5NWT - chains C and D of the 6 polymer chains in the assembly; structure by X-ray diffraction, 3.76 A resolution.

== Chain C ==
Molecule: DNA-directed RNA polymerase subunit beta
From: Escherichia coli (strain K12)
Notes: EC 2.7.7.6
UniProtKB: P0A8V2 (RPOB_ECOLI); residue numbers follow UniProt; this construct covers 1-1342
Chain sequence (1342 residues; each row starts with the number of its first residue):
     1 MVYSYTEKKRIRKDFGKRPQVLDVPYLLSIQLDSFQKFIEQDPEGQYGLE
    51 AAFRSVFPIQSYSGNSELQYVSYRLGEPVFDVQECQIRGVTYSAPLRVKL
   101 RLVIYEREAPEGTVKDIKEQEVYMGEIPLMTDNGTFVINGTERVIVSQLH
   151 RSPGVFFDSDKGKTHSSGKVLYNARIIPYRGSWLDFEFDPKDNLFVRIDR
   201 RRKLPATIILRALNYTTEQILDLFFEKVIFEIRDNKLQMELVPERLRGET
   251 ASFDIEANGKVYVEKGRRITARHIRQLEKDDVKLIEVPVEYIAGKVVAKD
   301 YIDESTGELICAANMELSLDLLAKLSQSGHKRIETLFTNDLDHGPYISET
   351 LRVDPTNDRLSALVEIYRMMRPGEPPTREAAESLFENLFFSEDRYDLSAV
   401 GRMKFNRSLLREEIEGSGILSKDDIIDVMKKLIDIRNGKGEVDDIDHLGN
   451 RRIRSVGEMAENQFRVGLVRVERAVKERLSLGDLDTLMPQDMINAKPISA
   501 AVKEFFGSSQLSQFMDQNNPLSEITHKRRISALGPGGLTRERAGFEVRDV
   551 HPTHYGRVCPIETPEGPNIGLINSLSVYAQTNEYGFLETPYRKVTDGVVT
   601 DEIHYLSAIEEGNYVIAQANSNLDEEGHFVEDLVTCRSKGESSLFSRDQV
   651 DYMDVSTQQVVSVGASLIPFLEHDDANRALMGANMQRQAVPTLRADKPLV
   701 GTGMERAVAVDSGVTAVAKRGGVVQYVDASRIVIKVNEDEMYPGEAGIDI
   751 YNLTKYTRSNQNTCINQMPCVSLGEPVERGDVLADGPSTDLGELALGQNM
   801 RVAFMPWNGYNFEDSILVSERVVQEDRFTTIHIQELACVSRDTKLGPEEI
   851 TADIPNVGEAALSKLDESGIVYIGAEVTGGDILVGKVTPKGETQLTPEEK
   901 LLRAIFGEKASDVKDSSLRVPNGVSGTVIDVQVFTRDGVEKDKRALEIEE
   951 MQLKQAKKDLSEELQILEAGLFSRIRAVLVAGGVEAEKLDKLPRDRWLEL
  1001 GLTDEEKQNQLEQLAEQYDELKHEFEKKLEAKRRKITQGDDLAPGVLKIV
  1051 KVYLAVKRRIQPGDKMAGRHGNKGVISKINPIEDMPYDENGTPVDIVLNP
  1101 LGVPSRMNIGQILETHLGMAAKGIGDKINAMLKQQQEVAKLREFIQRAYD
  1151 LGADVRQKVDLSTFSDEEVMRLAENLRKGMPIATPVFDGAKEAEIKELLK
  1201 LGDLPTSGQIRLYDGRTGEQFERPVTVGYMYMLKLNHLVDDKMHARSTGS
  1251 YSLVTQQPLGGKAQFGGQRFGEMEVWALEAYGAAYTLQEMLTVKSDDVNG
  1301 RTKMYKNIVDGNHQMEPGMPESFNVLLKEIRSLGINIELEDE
Disordered / not traced: 1-2, 984-1004, 1342
UniProt features mapped onto this chain:
  - modified residue (N6-acetyllysine): Lys1022, Lys1200
  - mutagenesis: Ile561 (I561S: Resistant to antibiotics salinamide A and B), Ile569 (I569S: Resistant to antibiotics salinamide A and B), Ala665 (A665E: Resistant to antibiotics salinamide A and B), Asp675 (D675A/G: Resistant to antibiotics salinamide A and B), Asn677 (N677H/K: Resistant to antibiotics salinamide A and B), Leu680 (L680M: Resistant to antibiotics salinamide A and B), Glu813 (E813K: Disrupts the enzyme's active center)

== Chain D ==
Molecule: DNA-directed RNA polymerase subunit beta'
From: Escherichia coli (strain K12)
Notes: EC 2.7.7.6
UniProtKB: P0A8T7 (RPOC_ECOLI); numbering as in UniProt (aligned over 1-1407)
Chain sequence (1407 residues; numbered 1 to 1407; the number before each row is that of its first residue):
     1 MKDLLKFLKAQTKTEEFDAIKIALASPDMIRSWSFGEVKKPETINYRTFK
    51 PERDGLFCARIFGPVKDYECLCGKYKRLKHRGVICEKCGVEVTQTKVRRE
   101 RMGHIELASPTAHIWFLKSLPSRIGLLLDMPLRDIERVLYFESYVVIEGG
   151 MTNLERQQILTEEQYLDALEEFGDEFDAKMGAEAIQALLKSMDLEQECEQ
   201 LREELNETNSETKRKKLTKRIKLLEAFVQSGNKPEWMILTVLPVLPPDLR
   251 PLVPLDGGRFATSDLNDLYRRVINRNNRLKRLLDLAAPDIIVRNEKRMLQ
   301 EAVDALLDNGRRGRAITGSNKRPLKSLADMIKGKQGRFRQNLLGKRVDYS
   351 GRSVITVGPYLRLHQCGLPKKMALELFKPFIYGKLELRGLATTIKAAKKM
   401 VEREEAVVWDILDEVIREHPVLLNRAPTLHRLGIQAFEPVLIEGKAIQLH
   451 PLVCAAYNADFDGDQMAVHVPLTLEAQLEARALMMSTNNILSPANGEPII
   501 VPSQDVVLGLYYMTRDCVNAKGEGMVLTGPKEAERLYRSGLASLHARVKV
   551 RITEYEKDANGELVAKTSLKDTTVGRAILWMIVPKGLPYSIVNQALGKKA
   601 ISKMLNTCYRILGLKPTVIFADQIMYTGFAYAARSGASVGIDDMVIPEKK
   651 HEIISEAEAEVAEIQEQFQSGLVTAGERYNKVIDIWAAANDRVSKAMMDN
   701 LQTETVINRDGQEEKQVSFNSIYMMADSGARGSAAQIRQLAGMRGLMAKP
   751 DGSIIETPITANFREGLNVLQYFISTHGARKGLADTALKTANSGYLTRRL
   801 VDVAQDLVVTEDDCGTHEGIMMTPVIEGGDVKEPLRDRVLGRVTAEDVLK
   851 PGTADILVPRNTLLHEQWCDLLEENSVDAVKVRSVVSCDTDFGVCAHCYG
   901 RDLARGHIINKGEAIGVIAAQSIGEPGTQLTMRTFHIGGAASRAAAESSI
   951 QVKNKGSIKLSNVKSVVNSSGKLVITSRNTELKLIDEFGRTKESYKVPYG
  1001 AVLAKGDGEQVAGGETVANWDPHTMPVITEVSGFVRFTDMIDGQTITRQT
  1051 DELTGLSSLVVLDSAERTAGGKDLRPALKIVDAQGNDVLIPGTDMPAQYF
  1101 LPGKAIVQLEDGVQISSGDTLARIPQESGGTKDITGGLPRVADLFEARRP
  1151 KEPAILAEISGIVSFGKETKGKRRLVITPVDGSDPYEEMIPKWRQLNVFE
  1201 GERVERGDVISDGPEAPHDILRLRGVHAVTRYIVNEVQDVYRLQGVKIND
  1251 KHIEVIVRQMLRKATIVNAGSSDFLEGEQVEYSRVKIANRELEANGKVGA
  1301 TYSRDLLGITKASLATESFISAASFQETTRVLTEAAVAGKRDELRGLKEN
  1351 VIVGRLIPAGTGYAYHQDRMRRRAAGEAPAAPQVTAEDASASLAELLNAG
  1401 LGGSDNE
Disordered / not traced: 932-949, 1377-1407
UniProt features mapped onto this chain:
  - binding site (Zn(2+)): Cys70, Cys72, Cys85, Cys88, Cys814, Cys888, Cys895, Cys898
  - binding site (Mg(2+)): Asp460, Asp462, Asp464
  - modified residue: Lys983 (N6-acetyllysine)
  - mutagenesis: Gln504 (Q504P: Resistant to antibiotics salinamide A and B), Asn690 (N690D: Resistant to antibiotics salinamide A and B), Met697 (M697V: Resistant to antibiotics salinamide A and B), Ala735 (A735T: Resistant to antibiotics salinamide A and B), Arg738 (R738C/H/P/S: Resistant to antibiotics salinamide A and B), Ala748 (A748E: Resistant to antibiotics salinamide A and B), Pro758 (P758S/T: Resistant to antibiotics salinamide A and B), Phe763 (F763C: Resistant to antibiotics salinamide A and B), Ser775 (S775A: Resistant to antibiotics salinamide A and B), Ala779 (A779T/V: Resistant to antibiotics salinamide A and B), Arg780 (R780C: Resistant to antibiotics salinamide A and B), Gly782 (G782A/C: Resistant to antibiotics salinamide A and B), 1 further mutagenesis entry in UniProt
Ion coordination: Zn2+ site 1: Cys70, Cys85; Mg2+ near Asp462 (its only coordinating residue here); Zn2+ site 2: Cys814, Cys888, Cys895

== How chain C and chain D interact ==
Contacting residue pairs - 215 pairs, chain C then chain D:
  Asp549(C) with Pro750(D); His777(D), salt bridge
  Val550(C) with His777(D)
  His551(C) with Phe773(D)
  Pro552(C) with Phe773(D)
  Tyr555(C) with Phe773(D)
  Pro560(C) with Phe773(D), hydrophobic; Thr776(D), hydrogen bond (backbone-side chain)
  Ile561(C) with Tyr772(D), hydrophobic; Thr776(D)
  Asn620(C) with Asn768(D)
  Val660(C) with Phe773(D), hydrophobic
  Leu671(C) with Tyr772(D), hydrogen bond (backbone-side chain)
  Glu672(C) with Gly766(D); Leu767(D); Tyr772(D)
  His673(C) with Phe763(D), hydrogen bond (side chain-backbone); Arg764(D), hydrogen bond (side chain-backbone); Glu765(D)
  Asp674(C) with Tyr772(D), hydrogen bond (backbone-side chain)
  Asp675(C) with Phe763(D); Tyr772(D)
  Ala676(C) with Tyr772(D), hydrophobic; Thr776(D); Ala779(D), hydrophobic
  Asn677(C) with Ala779(D)
  Ala679(C) with Tyr772(D)
  Phe804(C) with Ala637(D); Ser638(D)
  Met805(C) with Ala637(D)
  Pro806(C) with Ala632(D), hydrophobic; Ala633(D); Ala637(D)
  Asn808(C) with Pro359(D); Phe629(D); Ala633(D)
  Gly809(C) with Val357(D); Pro359(D); Phe629(D)
  Tyr810(C) with Val357(D); Pro359(D), hydrophobic
  Phe812(C) with Cys454(D), hydrophobic; Phe461(D), hydrophobic; Ser503(D); Gln504(D)
  Glu813(C) with Asp460(D); Gln504(D), hydrogen bond; Arg731(D), salt bridge
  Asp814(C) with Asp460(D); Phe461(D); Asp462(D)
  Pro1062(C) with Ala446(D)
  Gly1063(C) with Val354(D); Ala446(D)
  Lys1073(C) with Asp462(D)
  Val1075(C) with Ile355(D); Phe461(D); Asp462(D); Gly463(D)
  Pro1100(C) with Ala637(D)
  Leu1101(C) with Arg731(D)
  Pro1104(C) with Gln736(D)
  Ser1105(C) with Arg731(D); Gly732(D)
  Arg1106(C) with Asp460(D), salt bridge
  Met1107(C) with Phe763(D), hydrophobic
  Ile1109(C) with Phe763(D)
  His1116(C) with Gly640(D); Ile641(D)
  Arg1216(C) with Ala633(D)
  Glu1219(C) with Arg538(D)
  Glu1222(C) with Arg634(D), hydrogen bond (backbone-backbone); Ser635(D)
  Arg1223(C) with Ser635(D), hydrogen bond (backbone-backbone); Gly636(D)
  Pro1224(C) with Ser638(D), hydrogen bond (backbone-side chain)
  Val1225(C) with Ser638(D)
  Thr1226(C) with Ser638(D), hydrogen bond (backbone-side chain); Gly640(D)
  Val1239(C) with Lys445(D)
  Lys1242(C) with Arg352(D)
  Met1243(C) with Arg352(D); Ser353(D); Lys445(D)
  His1244(C) with Gly351(D); Arg352(D), hydrogen bond (backbone-backbone)
  Ala1245(C) with Ser350(D); Met372(D); Glu375(D)
  Arg1246(C) with Tyr349(D); Ser350(D), hydrogen bond (backbone-backbone); Glu375(D); Leu376(D)
  Ser1247(C) with Asp348(D); Tyr349(D); Glu375(D); Lys378(D)
  Tyr1251(C) with Asp348(D), hydrogen bond
  Leu1253(C) with Arg99(D), hydrogen bond (backbone-side chain)
  Val1254(C) with Arg99(D), hydrogen bond (backbone-side chain); Leu249(D)
  Gln1257(C) with Gln340(D), hydrogen bond (side chain-backbone); Gly344(D); Lys345(D)
  Pro1258(C) with Arg346(D)
  Phe1265(C) with Asp348(D)
  Gly1267(C) with Arg346(D); Val347(D)
  Gln1268(C) with Arg346(D); Gly351(D); Arg352(D); Ala467(D)
  Phe1270(C) with Lys345(D), hydrogen bond (backbone-backbone); Val347(D), hydrophobic
  Gly1271(C) with Leu343(D)
  Glu1272(C) with Phe338(D); Leu343(D); Arg798(D), salt bridge
  Met1273(C) with Thr428(D)
  Glu1274(C) with Asn424(D); Arg425(D); Ala426(D); Thr428(D), hydrogen bond
  Val1275(C) with Leu343(D)
  Trp1276(C) with Arg798(D); Gln921(D), hydrogen bond (backbone-side chain)
  Ala1277(C) with Thr428(D); Gln921(D)
  Glu1279(C) with Ala914(D); Leu1347(D)
  Ala1280(C) with Arg431(D); Gln921(D)
  Tyr1281(C) with Arg431(D), hydrogen bond (side chain-backbone); Leu432(D); Ile434(D), hydrogen bond (side chain-backbone); Leu483(D); Met484(D), hydrophobic
  Gly1282(C) with Ala1359(D); Gly1360(D); Thr1361(D), hydrogen bond (backbone-backbone)
  Ala1283(C) with Glu479(D)
  Ala1284(C) with Ile1357(D); Thr1361(D); Gly1362(D)
  Tyr1285(C) with Glu475(D); Thr1361(D)
  Thr1286(C) with Met484(D)
  Gln1288(C) with Arg1355(D); Leu1356(D), hydrogen bond (side chain-backbone)
  Met1290(C) with Val347(D); His469(D)
  Leu1291(C) with Gly344(D)
  Lys1294(C) with Val347(D); Asp348(D), hydrogen bond (backbone-backbone)
  Asn1299(C) with Ala10(D), hydrogen bond (side chain-backbone); Lys13(D)
  Met1304(C) with Leu472(D), hydrophobic
  Tyr1305(C) with Tyr349(D); Pro379(D), hydrophobic; Tyr382(D)
  Ile1308(C) with Pro379(D); Phe380(D), hydrophobic
  Val1309(C) with Pro379(D); Gly383(D)
  His1313(C) with Phe380(D); Thr473(D); Leu474(D)
  Gln1314(C) with Thr473(D), hydrogen bond (backbone-side chain)
  Gly1318(C) with Gly1354(D)
  Pro1320(C) with Val1353(D); Gly1354(D)
  Glu1321(C) with Arg99(D), salt bridge
  Ser1322(C) with Asn341(D)
  Phe1323(C) with Ile20(D), hydrophobic; Asn341(D), hydrogen bond (backbone-side chain); Ile1352(D)
  Val1325(C) with Leu249(D), hydrophobic
  Lys1328(C) with Glu100(D), hydrogen bond (side chain-backbone); Met102(D)
  Glu1329(C) with Met330(D); Ile331(D); Arg337(D), salt bridge
  Arg1331(C) with Trp33(D); Pro243(D)
  Ser1332(C) with Pro243(D); Leu245(D); Leu327(D)
  Leu1333(C) with His113(D); Trp115(D), hydrophobic; Leu307(D), hydrophobic; Leu327(D); Ile331(D), hydrophobic
  Gly1334(C) with Ala25(D), hydrogen bond (backbone-backbone)
  Ile1335(C) with Ala23(D); Ala25(D); Trp115(D), hydrophobic; Ala1336(D), hydrophobic
  Asn1336(C) with Lys21(D); Ile22(D); Ala23(D), hydrogen bond (backbone-backbone); Trp33(D)
  Ile1337(C) with Ile20(D), hydrophobic; Lys21(D); Phe1319(D), hydrophobic
  Glu1338(C) with Ala19(D); Ile20(D); Lys21(D), hydrogen bond (backbone-backbone)
  Leu1339(C) with Phe17(D), hydrophobic; Ala19(D)
  Glu1340(C) with Phe17(D); Asp18(D), hydrogen bond (backbone-backbone); Ala19(D), hydrogen bond (backbone-backbone)
  Asp1341(C) with Glu16(D); Phe17(D); Asp18(D)
Interface residues without a listed pair, chain C (125 interface residues in all): His554, Ser815, Gly1074, Ile1076, Ser1077, Asn1099, Phe1187, Phe1221, Gln1256, Gly1266, Arg1269, Leu1278, Ser1295, Arg1301, Asn1312, Met1315, Met1319, Leu1326, Ile1330
Interface residues without a listed pair, chain D (135 interface residues in all): Thr14, Leu24, Pro246, Asp248, Tyr269, Thr356, Tyr360, His430, Gln435, Ala476, Asp505, Val769, Ser775, Lys781, Gln805, Val1351, Tyr1365

== In short ==
The interface between chain C and chain D involves 125 residues on one side and 135 on the other; the contacts
include 33 hydrogen bonds and 6 salt bridges. Among the polar pairs are Asp549(C)-His777(D),
Glu813(C)-Arg731(D) and Arg1106(C)-Asp460(D).
Here chain C is DNA-directed RNA polymerase subunit beta and chain D is DNA-directed RNA polymerase subunit
beta', both from Escherichia coli (strain K12). Entry 5NWT (Crystal Structure of Escherichia coli RNA
polymerase - Sigma54 Holoenzyme complex) was determined by X-ray diffraction, deposited together with 5EZK.
